PDB entry 7ENP | electron microscopy, 3.40 A resolution | chains 1 and 4 of the 4 polymer chains in the assembly

# Chain 1
Molecule: VP1 of O type FMDV capsid protein
From: Foot-and-mouth disease virus - type O
Sequence (211 residues; row label = number of the first residue in the row):
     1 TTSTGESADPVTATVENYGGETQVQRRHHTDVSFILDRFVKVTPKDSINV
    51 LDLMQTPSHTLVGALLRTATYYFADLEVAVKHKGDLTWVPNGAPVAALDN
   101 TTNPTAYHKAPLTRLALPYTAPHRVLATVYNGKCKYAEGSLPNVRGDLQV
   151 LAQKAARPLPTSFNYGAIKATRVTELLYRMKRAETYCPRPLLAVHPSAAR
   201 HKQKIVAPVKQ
Not modelled in the structure: 133-156, 209-211

# Chain 4
Molecule: VP4 of O type FMDV capsid
From: Foot-and-mouth disease virus - type O
UniProtKB: Q1KL66 (Q1KL66_9PICO); residues 1-85 here correspond to UniProt positions 202-286 (UniProt number = residue number + 201)
Sequence (85 residues; each row starts with the number of its first residue):
     1 GAGQSSPATGSQNQSGNTGSIINNYYMQQYQNSMDTQLGNNAISGGSNEG
    51 STDTTSTHTTNTQNNDWFSKLASSAFSGLFGALLA
Not modelled in the structure: 1-14, 40-64

# Interface between chain 1 and chain 4
Contacting residue pairs (22; chain 1 residue first):
  Thr1(1) with Gly78(4)
  Thr2(1) with Phe80(4)
  Pro10(1) with Leu71(4); Ala75(4); Phe76(4), hydrogen bond (backbone-backbone)
  Val11(1) with Phe76(4)
  Thr12(1) with Ala75(4); Phe76(4), hydrogen bond (backbone-backbone); Ser77(4), hydrogen bond (backbone-side chain)
  Asn17(1) with Leu79(4)
  Ser33(1) with Gly16(4)
  Asp37(1) with Asn17(4), hydrogen bond (side chain-backbone)
  Asp75(1) with Asn32(4), hydrogen bond; Ser33(4), hydrogen bond
  Ala116(1) with Gln31(4)
  Pro118(1) with Ser33(4)
  Arg179(1) with Asn17(4)
  Lys181(1) with Asn17(4)
  Arg182(1) with Asn32(4); Ser33(4), hydrogen bond (side chain-backbone); Asp35(4), salt bridge
  Pro188(1) with Phe68(4)
Also at the interface, not in a pair above, chain 1 (21 interface residues in all): Thr14, Asp31, Phe34, Phe73, Glu77, Tyr119
Also at the interface, not in a pair above, chain 4 (17 interface residues in all): Ser15, Thr18, Ser74

# Summary
21 residues of chain 1 and 17 residues of chain 4 are in contact; the contacts include 7 hydrogen bonds and 1
salt bridge. Polar pairs include Arg182(1)-Asp35(4), Thr12(1)-Ser77(4) and Asp37(1)-Asn17(4).
Chain 1 is VP1 of O type FMDV capsid protein and chain 4 is VP4 of O type FMDV capsid, both from
Foot-and-mouth disease virus - type O; the structure, wild type of O type Foot-and-mouth disease virus, was
determined by electron microscopy, deposited together with 7ENO.
